PDB entry 5Z0W | X-ray diffraction, 1.90 A resolution | chains E and F

== Chain E ==
Protein: peptide-N
Amino-acid sequence (36 residues; row label = number of the first residue in the row):
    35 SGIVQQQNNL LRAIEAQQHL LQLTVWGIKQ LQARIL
What the authors report for this chain:
  - contacts within the chain: Ser35-Gln39 (hydrogen bond), Gln40-Asn43 (hydrogen bond)
  - mutagenesis - N43K/E49A: decreased binding to peptide-C (chain F)
  - mutagenesis - E49A: unchanged binding to peptide-C (chain F)
  - mutagenesis - Q39R, N43K, E49A: unchanged expression

== Chain F ==
Protein: peptide-C
Amino-acid sequence (29 residues; row label = number of the first residue in the row):
   117 WEEWDKKIEE YTKKIEELIK KSEEQQKKN
What the authors report for this chain:
  - contacts within the chain: Glu118-Lys122 (salt bridge), Glu119-Lys123 (salt bridge), Glu125-Lys129 (salt bridge), Glu126-Lys130 (salt bridge), Gln141-Asn145 (hydrogen bond)

== Interface between chain E and chain F ==
Residue-residue contacts (15):
  Val38(E) with Gln142(F), hydrogen bond (backbone-side chain)
  Gln41(E) with Gln142(F); Asn145(F)
  Asn42(E) with Gln142(F)
  Leu45(E) with Ser138(F); Glu139(F)
  Glu49(E) with Ile135(F); Glu139(F)
  Gln52(E) with Ile131(F)
  Gln56(E) with Thr128(F), hydrogen bond
  Ile62(E) with Trp117(F), hydrophobic; Trp120(F), hydrophobic
  Lys63(E) with Trp120(F)
  Gln66(E) with Trp117(F)
  Leu70(E) with Trp117(F)
Interface residues without a listed pair, chain E (13 interface residues in all): Ile48, Val59
Interface residues without a listed pair, chain F (11 interface residues in all): Asp121, Ile124
From the paper, about this interface:
  - specific contacts: Thr128(F)-Gln56(E) (hydrogen bond), Gln142(F)-Val38(E) (hydrogen bond), Asn145(F)-Gln41(E)

== Summary ==
The interface between chain E and chain F involves 13 residues on one side and 11 on the other, with 2
hydrogen bonds. Among the polar pairs are Val38(E)-Gln142(F) and Gln56(E)-Thr128(F). The paper describes
hydrogen bonds between Thr128(F) and Gln56(E) and Gln142(F) and Val38(E); a contact between Asn145(F) and
Gln41(E). The paper reports that N43K/E49A of chain E reduce binding to peptide-C (chain F); contacts within
the chain involving Gln39(E), Ser35(E) and Glu118(F) among others; 4 substitutions were tested in all.
Chain E is peptide-N and chain F is peptide-C; the structure, Crystal structure of HIV-1 fusion inhibitor
SC29EK complexed with gp41 NHR (N36), was determined by X-ray diffraction.
